PDB entry 9MT2 | electron microscopy, 2.90 A resolution | chains B and C of the 9 polymer chains in the assembly

Chain B:
Molecule: Pre-glycoprotein polyprotein GP complex
From: Mammarenavirus machupoense
UniProtKB: Q8AZ57 (Q8AZ57_MACHU); residues 59-251 here = UniProt positions 59-251
Sequence (204 residues; numbered 59 to 262; the number before each row is that of its first residue):
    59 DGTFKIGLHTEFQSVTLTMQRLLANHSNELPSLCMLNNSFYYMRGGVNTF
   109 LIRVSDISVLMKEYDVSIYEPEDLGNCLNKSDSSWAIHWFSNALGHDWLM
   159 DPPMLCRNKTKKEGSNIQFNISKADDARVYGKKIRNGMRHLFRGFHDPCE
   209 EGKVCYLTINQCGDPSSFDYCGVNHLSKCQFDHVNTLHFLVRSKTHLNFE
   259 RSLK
Not modelled in the structure: 59, 257-262
Construct notes: expression tag (252-262)
Cystine bridges: Cys-92/Cys-237, Cys-135/Cys-164, Cys-207/Cys-213, Cys-220/Cys-229
Covalent attachments: N-acetylglucosamine (NAG) linked to Asn-95, Asn-166, Asn-178

Chain C:
Molecule: Pre-glycoprotein polyprotein GP complex
From: Mammarenavirus machupoense
UniProtKB: Q8AZ57 (Q8AZ57_MACHU); residue numbers follow UniProt; this construct covers 263-496
Sequence (234 residues; numbered 263 to 496; the number before each row is that of its first residue):
   263 AFFSWSLTDSSGKDMPGGYCLEEWMLIAAKMKCFGNTAVAKCNQNHDSEF
   313 CDMLRLFDYNKNAIKTLNDEAKKEINLLSQAVNALISDNLLMKNKIKELM
   363 SIPYCNYTKFWYVNHTLTGQHTLPRCWLIRNGSYLNTSEFRNDWILESDH
   413 LISEMLSKEYAERQGKTPITLVDICFWSTIFFTASLFLHLVGIPTHRHLK
   463 GEACPLPHKLDSFGGCRCGKYPRLKKPTIWHKRH
Not modelled in the structure: 263-279
Construct notes: conflict Ala-333 (Ser in Q8AZ57), Ala-343 (Thr in Q8AZ57)
Cystine bridges: Cys-282/Cys-295, Cys-304/Cys-313, Cys-367/Cys-388
Covalent attachments: N-acetylglucosamine (NAG) linked to Asn-368, Asn-376, Asn-393, Asn-398
Bound ions: Zn2+ site 1: His-458, His-460, Cys-466, His-496; Zn2+ site 2: His-470, Cys-478, Cys-480 (shared with 1 residue of chain G)

Chain B / chain C interface:
Residue-residue contacts - 85 pairs, chain B then chain C:
  Phe-62(B) / Thr-399(C)
  Phe-62(B) / Trp-406(C)  hydrophobic
  Ile-64(B) / Val-375(C)  hydrophobic
  Ile-64(B) / Trp-406(C)  hydrophobic
  Ile-64(B) / Ser-410(C)
  His-67(B) / His-377(C)
  His-67(B) / Thr-378(C)
  His-67(B) / Leu-379(C)
  Thr-68(B) / Val-375(C)
  Thr-68(B) / Asn-376(C)
  Thr-68(B) / Ser-410(C)
  Thr-68(B) / Ile-414(C)
  Glu-69(B) / Val-375(C)
  Glu-69(B) / Asn-376(C)  hydrogen bond (backbone-backbone)
  Glu-69(B) / Thr-378(C)
  Phe-70(B) / Trp-373(C)  hydrophobic
  Phe-70(B) / Tyr-374(C)
  Phe-70(B) / Trp-389(C)  hydrophobic
  Phe-70(B) / Trp-406(C)  hydrophobic
  Gln-71(B) / Trp-373(C)
  Gln-71(B) / Tyr-374(C)  hydrogen bond (backbone-backbone)
  Gln-71(B) / Asn-376(C)  hydrogen bond
  Ser-72(B) / Phe-372(C)
  Ser-72(B) / Trp-373(C)
  Ser-72(B) / Trp-389(C)
  Val-73(B) / Leu-288(C)  hydrophobic
  Val-73(B) / Lys-294(C)
  Val-73(B) / Lys-371(C)
  Val-73(B) / Phe-372(C)  hydrogen bond (backbone-backbone)
  Val-73(B) / Tyr-374(C)  hydrophobic
  Thr-74(B) / Leu-288(C)
  Thr-74(B) / Ile-289(C)  hydrogen bond (backbone-backbone)
  Thr-74(B) / Thr-370(C)
  Thr-74(B) / Lys-371(C)
  Leu-75(B) / Leu-283(C)  hydrophobic
  Leu-75(B) / Met-287(C)
  Leu-75(B) / Phe-312(C)  hydrophobic
  Leu-75(B) / Met-315(C)  hydrophobic
  Leu-75(B) / Thr-370(C)  hydrogen bond (backbone-backbone)
  Leu-75(B) / Phe-372(C)  hydrophobic
  Thr-76(B) / Trp-286(C)
  Thr-76(B) / Met-287(C)  hydrogen bond (backbone-backbone)
  Thr-76(B) / Leu-288(C)
  Thr-76(B) / Ile-289(C)
  Thr-76(B) / Phe-319(C)
  Met-77(B) / Met-315(C)  hydrophobic
  Met-77(B) / Leu-318(C)  hydrophobic
  Arg-79(B) / Trp-286(C)
  Leu-80(B) / Trp-286(C)  hydrophobic
  Leu-80(B) / Phe-319(C)  hydrophobic
  Leu-80(B) / Asn-322(C)
  Glu-87(B) / Asn-338(C)
  Glu-87(B) / Leu-340(C)
  Glu-87(B) / Ser-341(C)
  Leu-88(B) / Leu-340(C)  hydrophobic
  Arg-197(B) / Lys-357(C)  hydrogen bond (backbone-side chain)
  Arg-197(B) / Leu-361(C)
  His-198(B) / Lys-357(C)
  Arg-201(B) / Lys-357(C)
  Arg-201(B) / Glu-360(C)
  Arg-201(B) / Tyr-366(C)  hydrogen bond
  Arg-201(B) / Asn-368(C)
  Arg-201(B) / Ile-391(C)
  Gly-202(B) / Glu-360(C)  hydrogen bond (backbone-side chain)
  His-241(B) / Met-315(C)
  His-241(B) / Tyr-369(C)  hydrogen bond (side chain-backbone)
  Val-242(B) / Leu-353(C)  hydrophobic
  Val-242(B) / Asn-368(C)
  Val-242(B) / Tyr-369(C)  hydrophobic
  Leu-245(B) / Leu-318(C)  hydrophobic
  Leu-245(B) / Val-344(C)  hydrophobic
  Leu-245(B) / Leu-353(C)  hydrophobic
  His-246(B) / Leu-353(C)
  His-246(B) / Lys-357(C)
  Leu-248(B) / Ser-341(C)
  Leu-248(B) / Asn-345(C)  hydrogen bond (backbone-side chain)
  Val-249(B) / Val-344(C)  hydrophobic
  Val-249(B) / Asn-345(C)
  Val-249(B) / Asp-350(C)
  Arg-250(B) / Gln-342(C)
  Arg-250(B) / Asn-345(C)  hydrogen bond (backbone-side chain)
  Ser-251(B) / Asp-350(C)  hydrogen bond
  Thr-253(B) / Met-354(C)
  His-254(B) / Met-354(C)
  Leu-255(B) / Leu-361(C)  hydrophobic
Other interface residues (no listed pair), chain B (36 interface residues in all): Lys-63, His-84, Phe-200, Asp-240
Other interface residues (no listed pair), chain C (47 interface residues in all): Phe-296, Ile-348, Phe-402, Ile-407, Leu-413

Summary:
The interface between chain B and chain C involves 36 residues on one side and 47 on the other, with 14
hydrogen bonds. Polar contacts include Gln-71(B)/Asn-376(C), Arg-197(B)/Lys-357(C) and Arg-201(B)/Tyr-366(C).
Covalently linked N-acetylglucosamine: at Asn-95(B), Asn-166(B) and Asn-178(B).
Chain B is Pre-glycoprotein polyprotein GP complex and chain C is Pre-glycoprotein polyprotein GP complex,
both from Mammarenavirus machupoense; the structure, Structure of the Machupo virus glycoprotein complex, was
determined by electron microscopy.
